8Z18 - chains B and E of the 8 polymer chains in the assembly; structure by electron microscopy, 3.94 A resolution.

== Chain B ==
Protein: SIR2-like domain-containing protein
Organism: Bacillus subtilis subsp. natto (strain BEST195)
Reference sequence: D4G637 (D4G637_BACNB); residue numbers follow UniProt; this construct covers 1-1005
Amino-acid sequence (1005 residues; each row starts with the number of its first residue):
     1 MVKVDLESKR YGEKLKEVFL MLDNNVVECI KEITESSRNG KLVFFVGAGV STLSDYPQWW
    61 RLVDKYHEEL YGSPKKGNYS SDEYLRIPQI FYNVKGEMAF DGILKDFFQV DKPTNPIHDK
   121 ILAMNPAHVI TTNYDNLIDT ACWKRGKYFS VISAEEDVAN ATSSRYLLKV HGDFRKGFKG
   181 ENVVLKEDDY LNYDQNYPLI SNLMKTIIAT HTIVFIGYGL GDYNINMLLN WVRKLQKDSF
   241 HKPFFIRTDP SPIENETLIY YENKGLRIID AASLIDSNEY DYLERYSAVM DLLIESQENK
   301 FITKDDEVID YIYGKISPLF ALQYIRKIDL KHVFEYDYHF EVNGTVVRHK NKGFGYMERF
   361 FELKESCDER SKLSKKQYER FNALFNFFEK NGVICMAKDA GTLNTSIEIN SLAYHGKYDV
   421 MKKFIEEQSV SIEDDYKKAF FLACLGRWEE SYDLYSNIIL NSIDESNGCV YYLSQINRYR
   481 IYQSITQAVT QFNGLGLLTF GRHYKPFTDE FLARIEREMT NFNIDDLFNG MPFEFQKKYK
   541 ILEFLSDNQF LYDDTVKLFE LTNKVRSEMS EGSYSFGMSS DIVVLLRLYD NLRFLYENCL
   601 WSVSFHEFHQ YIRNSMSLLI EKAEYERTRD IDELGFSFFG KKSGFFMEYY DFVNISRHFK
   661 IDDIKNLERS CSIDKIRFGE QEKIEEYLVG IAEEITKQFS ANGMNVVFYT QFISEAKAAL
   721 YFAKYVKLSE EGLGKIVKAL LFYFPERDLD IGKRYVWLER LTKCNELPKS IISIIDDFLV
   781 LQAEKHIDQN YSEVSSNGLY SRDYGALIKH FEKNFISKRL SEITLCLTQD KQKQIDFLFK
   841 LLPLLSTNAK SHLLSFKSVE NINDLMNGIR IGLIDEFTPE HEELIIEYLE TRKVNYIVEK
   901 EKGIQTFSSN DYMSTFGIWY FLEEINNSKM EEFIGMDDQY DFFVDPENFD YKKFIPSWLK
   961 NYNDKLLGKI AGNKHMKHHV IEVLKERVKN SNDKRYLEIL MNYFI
Disordered / not traced: 1-8

== Chain E ==
Protein: Bacillus phage SPR Tube protein
Organism: Bacillus phage SPR
Reference sequence: A0A162TY69 (A0A162TY69_BACIU); numbering as in UniProt (aligned over 1-264)
Amino-acid sequence (264 residues; each row starts with the number of its first residue):
     1 MKTVIQDTAD VYFKRKSDGK LVFTAEAQTA SFSQAISEEK LRGGIGNKPL YILKSEKEIN
    61 LTVKNAFFDL EWLAMTQGET IQEETKVKVF DREHGLIVDD TNKVTLKGKP VSDVTFYNKK
   121 GLTYKIAVST DGTYTIPTAF AAAKDKLTAV YQIEKVGRRL AIKASKFSER YEVEYRTIAY
   181 NPDTEEVYSD IYIQFPNVSP SGEFEMSLEN GNALAPEIKF EALADTDTDE MAVVIEASRD
   241 ENTAAPVEDT TGSTQSSDLG GTTE
Disordered / not traced: 1-2, 77-167, 239-264

== How chain B and chain E interact ==
Pairs across the interface (34; chain B residue first):
  His339(B) with Asn212(E)
  His349(B) with Leu214(E)
  Leu403(B) with Val4(E)
  Asn404(B) with Thr3(E), hydrogen bond
  Ser573(B) with Thr29(E); Ala30(E), hydrogen bond (side chain-backbone); Ser31(E)
  Tyr574(B) with Thr29(E); Ala30(E), hydrogen bond (backbone-backbone); Phe32(E), hydrophobic
  Ser575(B) with Asp7(E); Gln28(E), hydrogen bond (side chain-backbone); Thr29(E)
  Phe576(B) with Asp7(E); Ala27(E), hydrophobic; Gln28(E), hydrogen bond (backbone-backbone); Thr29(E); Ala30(E); Lys64(E), hydrogen bond (backbone-side chain)
  Gly577(B) with Asp7(E), hydrogen bond (backbone-side chain)
  Met578(B) with Val4(E), hydrophobic; Lys64(E)
  Leu634(B) with Phe32(E), hydrophobic
  Ser637(B) with Ile191(E); Ile193(E)
  Phe638(B) with Phe32(E), hydrophobic; Ile191(E)
  Phe639(B) with Ile5(E), hydrophobic; Gln6(E); Asp7(E); Tyr180(E), hydrophobic
  Gly640(B) with Tyr180(E)
  Lys641(B) with Tyr180(E); Pro182(E)
Also at the interface, not in a pair above, chain B (23 interface residues in all): Thr402, Thr405, Gly572, Asp632, Glu633, Lys642, Ser643
Also at the interface, not in a pair above, chain E (20 interface residues in all): Gln34, Thr177

== Overview ==
Chain B and chain E form an interface of 23 and 20 residues respectively, with 7 hydrogen bonds. Polar
contacts include Asn404(B)-Thr3(E), Ser573(B)-Ala30(E) and Ser575(B)-Gln28(E).
Here chain B is SIR2-like domain-containing protein (Bacillus subtilis subsp. natto (strain BEST195)) and
chain E is Bacillus phage SPR Tube protein (Bacillus phage SPR). Entry 8Z18 (The tetramer complex of DSR2 and
tube-forming domain of phage tail tube protein) was determined by electron microscopy (same publication as
8YKF, 8YL5, 8YLN, 8YLT and 8ZTR).
